6CPG - chains A and E of the 4 polymer chains in the assembly; structure by X-ray diffraction, 2.80 A resolution.

# Chain A
Name: Aurora kinase A
Source organism: Homo sapiens
Notes: EC 2.7.11.1
UniProtKB: O14965 (AURKA_HUMAN); numbering as in UniProt (aligned over 122-403)
Sequence (285 residues; each row starts with the number of its first residue):
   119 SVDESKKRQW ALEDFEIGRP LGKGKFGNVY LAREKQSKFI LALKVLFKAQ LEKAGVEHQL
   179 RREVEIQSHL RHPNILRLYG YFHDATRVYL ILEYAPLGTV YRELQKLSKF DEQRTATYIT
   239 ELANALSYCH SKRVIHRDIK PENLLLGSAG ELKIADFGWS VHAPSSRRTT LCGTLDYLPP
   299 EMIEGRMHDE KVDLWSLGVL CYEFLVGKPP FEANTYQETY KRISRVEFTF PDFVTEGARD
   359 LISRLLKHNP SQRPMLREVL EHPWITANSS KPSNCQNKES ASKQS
Unresolved in the structure: 119-126, 278-289, 388-403
Sequence notes: expression tag (119-121)
Ligand contacts: 35R (1-cyclopropyl-3-{3-[5-(morpholin-4-ylmethyl)-1H-benzimidazol-2-yl]-1H-pyrazol-4-yl}urea): R137, P138, L139, G140, V147, A160, K162, L194, L210, E211, Y212, A213, P214, G216, T217, L263
What the authors report for this chain:
  - conformationally variable residues: K162, E181
  - mutagenesis - W277L: unchanged catalytic activity
  - mutagenesis - T288V: unchanged catalytic activity on Lats2
  - mutagenesis - T288V: unchanged binding to Danusertib
  - post-translational modification sites: T288 (citing earlier work)

# Chain E
Name: Monobody
Source organism: synthetic construct
Notes: antibody fragment or engineered binder
Sequence (93 residues; each row starts with the number of its first residue):
     1 GSVSSVPTKL EVVAATPTSL LISWDAPAVT VVHYVITYGE TGGNSPVQEF TVPGSKSTAT
    61 ISGLKPGVDY TITVYAIDFY WGSYSPISIN YRT
Unresolved in the structure: 1-5

# How chain A and chain E interact
Residue-residue contacts - 8 pairs, chain A then chain E:
  C290(A) with F79(E), hydrophobic; Y80(E), hydrogen bond (backbone-side chain)
  N332(A) with H33(E); F79(E)
  T333(A) with F79(E)
  Y334(A) with F79(E), hydrogen bond (backbone-backbone); Y80(E), hydrophobic
  T337(A) with F79(E)
Interface residues without a listed pair, chain A (7 interface residues in all): L293, A331
Interface residues without a listed pair, chain E (5 interface residues in all): V32, I77

# Summary
The interface between chain A and chain E involves 7 residues on one side and 5 on the other; the contacts
include 2 hydrogen bonds. Polar pairs include C290(A)-Y80(E) and Y334(A)-F79(E). Bound to chain A: compound
35R. From the paper: W277L of chain A leaves catalytic activity unchanged; a modification site at T288(A).
Here chain A is Aurora kinase A (Homo sapiens) and chain E is Monobody (synthetic construct). Entry 6CPG
(Structure of dephosphorylated Aurora A (122-403) in complex with inhibiting monobody and AT9283 in an
inactive ...) was determined by X-ray diffraction together with 6CPE and 6CPF from the same study.
